PDB entry 8F18 | electron microscopy, 3.20 A resolution | chains A and K of the 3 polymer chains in the assembly

[Chain A]
Name: Tubulin alpha-1B chain
Source organism: Sus scrofa
UniProtKB: Q2XVP4 (TBA1B_PIG); residue numbers follow UniProt; this construct covers 1-451
Sequence (451 residues; row label = number of the first residue in the row):
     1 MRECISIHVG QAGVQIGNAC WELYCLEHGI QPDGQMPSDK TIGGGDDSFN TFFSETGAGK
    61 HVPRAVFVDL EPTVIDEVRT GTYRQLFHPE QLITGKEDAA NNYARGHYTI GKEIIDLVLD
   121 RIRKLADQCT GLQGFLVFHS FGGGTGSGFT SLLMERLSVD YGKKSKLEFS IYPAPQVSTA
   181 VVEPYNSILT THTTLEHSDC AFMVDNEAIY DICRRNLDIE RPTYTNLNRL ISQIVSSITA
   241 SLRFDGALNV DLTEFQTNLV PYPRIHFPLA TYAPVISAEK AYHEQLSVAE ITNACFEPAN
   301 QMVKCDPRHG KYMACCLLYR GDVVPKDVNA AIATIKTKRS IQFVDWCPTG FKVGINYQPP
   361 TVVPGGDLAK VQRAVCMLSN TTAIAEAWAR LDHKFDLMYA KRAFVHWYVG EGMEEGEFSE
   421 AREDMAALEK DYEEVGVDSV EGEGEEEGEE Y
Not modelled in the structure: 442-451
Curated features (UniProtKB/Swiss-Prot):
  - motif: M1 to C4 (MREC motif)
  - active site: E254
  - binding site (GTP): G10, Q11, A12, Q15, E71, A99, S140, G143, G144, T145, G146, T179, E183, N206, Y224, N228, L252
  - binding site (Mg(2+)): E71
  - site: Y451 (Involved in polymerization)
  - modified residue: K40 (N6,N6,N6-trimethyllysine), S48 (Phosphoserine), S232 (Phosphoserine), Y282 (3'-nitrotyrosine), R339 (Omega-N-methylarginine), S439 (Phosphoserine), E443 (5-glutamyl polyglutamate), E445 (5-glutamyl polyglutamate), Y451 (3'-nitrotyrosine)
  - cross-link (Glycyl lysine isopeptide (Lys-Gly)): K326 (interchain with G-Cter in ubiquitin), K370 (interchain with G-Cter in ubiquitin)
Ion coordination: Mg2+: E71, D98 (together with GTP)
Small-molecule neighbours: GTP (guanosine-5'-triphosphate): G10, Q11, A12, Q15, D69, E71, D98, A99, A100, N101, S140, F141, G143, G144, T145, G146, I171, T179, E183, N206, Y224, L227, N228, I231

[Chain K]
Name: Kinesin-like protein KIF20A
Source organism: Mus musculus
UniProtKB: P97329 (KI20A_MOUSE); residue numbers follow UniProt; this construct covers 1-565
Sequence (573 residues; numbered 1 to 573; the number before each row is that of its first residue):
     1 MSHRILSPPA GLLSDEDVVD SPILESTAAD LRSVVRKDLL SDCSVISASL EDKQALLEDT
    61 SEKVKVYLRI RPFLTSELDR QEDQGCVCIE NTETLVLQAP KDSFALKSNE RGVGQATHKF
   121 TFSQIFGPEV GQVAFFNLTM KEMVKDVLKG QNWLIYTYGV TNSGKTYTIQ GTSKDAGILP
   181 QSLALIFNSL QGQLHPTPDL KPLLSNEVIW LDSKQIRQEE MKKLSLLIGG LQEEELSTSV
   241 KKRVHTESRI GASNSFDSGV AGLSSTSQFT SSSQLDETSQ LWAQPDTVPV SVPADIRFSV
   301 WISFFEIYNE LLYDLLEPPS HQHKRQTLRL CEDQNGNPYV KDLNWIHVRD VEEAWKLLKV
   361 GRKNQSFAST HMNQQSSRSH SIFSIRILHL QGEGDIVPKI SELSLCDLAG SERCKHQKSG
   421 ERLKEAGNIN TSLHTLGRCI AALRQNQQNR SKQNLIPFRD SKLTRVFQGF FTGRGRSCMI
   481 VNVNPCASTY DETLHAAKFS ALASQLVHAP PVHLGIPSLH SFIKKHSPQV GPGLEKEDKA
   541 DSDLEDSPED EADVSVYGKE ELLQVLEHHH HHH
Not modelled in the structure: 1-58, 107-112, 231-285, 321-326, 366-373, 411-413, 415-421, 516-573
Construct notes: expression tag (566-573)
Curated features (UniProtKB/Swiss-Prot):
  - binding site (ATP): G159 to T166
  - modified residue: S2 (N-acetylserine), S7 (Phosphoserine), S14 (Phosphoserine), S21 (Phosphoserine), S527 (Phosphoserine)

[Interface between chain A and chain K]
Contacting residue pairs - 11 pairs, chain A then chain K:
  Y108(A) - C414(K)  hydrophobic
  V405(A) - H434(K)
  V409(A) - G427(K)
  V409(A) - N430(K)
  V409(A) - T431(K)
  V409(A) - H434(K)
  G410(A) - G427(K)
  G410(A) - T431(K)
  G412(A) - C414(K)
  E414(A) - H495(K)  salt bridge
  E415(A) - H434(K)  salt bridge
Interface residues without a listed pair, chain A (9 interface residues in all): T109, R402
Interface residues without a listed pair, chain K (8 interface residues in all): L423, R438

[Overview]
Chain A and chain K form an interface of 9 and 8 residues respectively; the contacts include 2 salt bridges.
Among the polar pairs are E414(A)-H495(K) and E415(A)-H434(K). Chain A binds GTP.
Chain A is Tubulin alpha-1B chain (Sus scrofa) and chain K is Kinesin-like protein KIF20A (Mus musculus); the
structure, Apo KIF20A[1-565] class-2 in complex with a microtubule, was determined by electron microscopy,
deposited together with 8BJS and 8F1A.
